Entry 4PBZ (X-ray diffraction, 2.15 A resolution); this record covers chains A and B.

# Chain A
Name: Histone-binding protein RBBP4
Organism: Homo sapiens
Reference sequence: Q09028 (RBBP4_HUMAN); numbering as in UniProt (aligned over 1-425)
Sequence (425 residues; each row starts with the number of its first residue):
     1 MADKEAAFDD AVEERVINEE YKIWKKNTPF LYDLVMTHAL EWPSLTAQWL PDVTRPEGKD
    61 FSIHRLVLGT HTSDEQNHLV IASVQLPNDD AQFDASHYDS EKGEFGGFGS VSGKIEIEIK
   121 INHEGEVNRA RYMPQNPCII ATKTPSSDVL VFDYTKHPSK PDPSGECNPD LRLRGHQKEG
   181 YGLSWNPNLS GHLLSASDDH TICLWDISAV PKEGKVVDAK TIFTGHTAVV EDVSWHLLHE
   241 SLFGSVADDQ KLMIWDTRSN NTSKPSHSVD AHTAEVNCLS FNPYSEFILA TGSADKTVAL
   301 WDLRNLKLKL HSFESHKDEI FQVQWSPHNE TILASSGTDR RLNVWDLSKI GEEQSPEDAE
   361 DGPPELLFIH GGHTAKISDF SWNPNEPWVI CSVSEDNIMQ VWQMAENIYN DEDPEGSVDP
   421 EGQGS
Disordered / not traced: 1, 90-113, 412-425
Swiss-Prot annotation at these positions:
  - modified residue: Ala-2 (N-acetylalanine), Lys-4 (N6-acetyllysine), Ser-110 (Phosphoserine), Lys-160 (N6-acetyllysine), Ser-355 (Phosphoserine)
  - cross-link (Glycyl lysine isopeptide (Lys-Gly)): Lys-4 (interchain with G-Cter in SUMO2), Lys-160 (interchain with G-Cter in SUMO2)

# Chain B
Name: Metastasis-associated protein MTA1
Reference sequence: Q13330 (MTA1_HUMAN); residues 670-695 here correspond to UniProt positions 653-678 (UniProt number = residue number - 17)
Sequence (26 residues; numbered 670 to 695; the number before each row is that of its first residue):
   670 KLLSSSETKR AARRPYKPIA LRQSQA
Disordered / not traced: 692-695
From the paper describing this entry:
  - contacts within the chain: Leu-672/Ile-688 (hydrophobic contact), Leu-672/Leu-690 (hydrophobic contact)

# Interface between chain A and chain B
Contacting residue pairs (34; chain A residue first):
  Glu-20(A) / Tyr-685(B)
  Ile-23(A) / Tyr-685(B)
  Ile-23(A) / Lys-686(B)
  Ile-23(A) / Pro-687(B)
  Trp-24(A) / Pro-684(B)
  Asn-27(A) / Pro-684(B)
  Asn-27(A) / Lys-686(B)  hydrogen bond (side chain-backbone)
  Asn-27(A) / Pro-687(B)
  Asn-27(A) / Ile-688(B)  hydrogen bond (side chain-backbone)
  Phe-30(A) / Leu-672(B)  hydrophobic
  Phe-30(A) / Thr-677(B)
  Phe-30(A) / Ile-688(B)  hydrophobic
  Leu-31(A) / Ala-680(B)
  Arg-341(A) / Tyr-685(B)
  Gln-354(A) / Arg-682(B)
  Asp-358(A) / Arg-679(B)  salt bridge
  Asp-358(A) / Arg-682(B)  hydrogen bond (backbone-side chain)
  Asp-361(A) / Arg-682(B)
  Asp-361(A) / Arg-683(B)  salt bridge
  Gly-362(A) / Arg-682(B)  hydrogen bond (backbone-side chain)
  Pro-363(A) / Arg-682(B)  hydrogen bond (backbone-side chain)
  Leu-366(A) / Arg-682(B)  hydrogen bond (backbone-side chain)
  Leu-367(A) / Ala-681(B)
  Phe-368(A) / Ala-681(B)  hydrophobic
  Ile-369(A) / Ala-681(B)  hydrogen bond (backbone-backbone)
  Ile-369(A) / Arg-682(B)
  Ile-369(A) / Pro-684(B)
  Gly-371(A) / Tyr-685(B)  hydrogen bond (backbone-side chain)
  Asn-407(A) / Ser-674(B)
  Asn-407(A) / Thr-677(B)
  Asn-407(A) / Lys-678(B)  hydrogen bond (backbone-side chain)
  Ile-408(A) / Thr-677(B)
  Ile-408(A) / Lys-678(B)
  Asp-411(A) / Lys-678(B)
Other interface residues (no listed pair), chain A (22 interface residues in all): Pro-364, His-373
Other interface residues (no listed pair), chain B (15 interface residues in all): Leu-690
The authors on this interface:
  - specific contacts: Phe-30(A)/Leu-672(B), Ile-688(B)/Phe-30(A) (hydrophobic contact), Leu-690(B)/Phe-30(A) (hydrophobic contact)
  - interface residues, chain B: Leu-672(B), Lys-678(B), Arg-679(B), Arg-682(B), Arg-683(B), Tyr-685(B)

# Summary
Chain A and chain B form an interface of 22 and 15 residues respectively; the contacts include 9 hydrogen
bonds and 2 salt bridges. Among the polar pairs are Asp-358(A)/Arg-679(B), Asp-361(A)/Arg-683(B) and
Asn-27(A)/Lys-686(B). The authors report a contact between Phe-30(A) and Leu-672(B); hydrophobic contacts
between Ile-688(B) and Phe-30(A) and Leu-690(B) and Phe-30(A). The paper reports interface residues
Leu-672(B), Lys-678(B) and Arg-679(B) among others; contacts within the chain involving Ile-688(B), Leu-672(B)
and Leu-690(B).
Here chain A is Histone-binding protein RBBP4 (Homo sapiens) and chain B is Metastasis-associated protein
MTA1. Entry 4PBZ (Structure of the human RbAp48-MTA1(670-695) complex) was determined by X-ray diffraction
together with 4PBY and 4PC0 from the same study.
